Entry 7P1P (X-ray diffraction, 3.03 A resolution); this record covers chains A and B of the 4 polymer chains in the assembly.

# Chain A (and B)
Molecule: Acetylcholinesterase
Source organism: Homo sapiens
Notes: EC 3.1.1.7; chain B of this document is another copy of the same molecule, construct and numbering; everything in this record applies to it too
UniProt: P22303 (ACES_HUMAN); residues 262-543 here correspond to UniProt positions 293-574 (UniProt number = residue number + 31)
Amino-acid sequence (282 residues; row label = number of the first residue in the row):
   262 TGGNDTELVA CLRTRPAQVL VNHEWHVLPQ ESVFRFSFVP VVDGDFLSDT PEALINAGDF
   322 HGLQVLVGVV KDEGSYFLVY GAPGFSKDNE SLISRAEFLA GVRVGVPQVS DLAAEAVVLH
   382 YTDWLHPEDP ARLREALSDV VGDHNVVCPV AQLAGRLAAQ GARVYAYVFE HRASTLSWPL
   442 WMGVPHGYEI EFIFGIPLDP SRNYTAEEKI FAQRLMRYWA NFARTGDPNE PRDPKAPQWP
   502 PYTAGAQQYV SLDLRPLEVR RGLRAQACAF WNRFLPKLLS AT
Swiss-Prot annotation at these positions:
  - active site (Charge relay system): Glu-334, His-447
  - binding site (galanthamine): Tyr-337
  - binding site (huperzine A): Tyr-337
  - binding site (huprine W): Trp-439, His-447
  - glycosylation (N-linked (GlcNAc...) asparagine): Asn-265, Asn-350, Asn-464
Cystine bridges: Cys-409/Cys-529
Covalent attachments: glycan linked to Asn-350
Small-molecule neighbours: 4IX ((2R,3R,4S,5S,6R)-2-[4-[1-[3-[6-[(Z)-hydroxyiminomethyl]-5-oxidanyl-pyridin-2-yl]propyl]-1,2,3-triazol-4-yl]butoxy]-6-(hydroxymethyl)oxane-3,4,5-triol): Trp-286, Leu-289, Gln-291, Glu-292, Phe-297, Tyr-337, Phe-338, Tyr-341, His-447
Reported in the primary citation:
  - binding site for 4IX: Trp-286, Phe-295, Tyr-341

# Interface between chain A and chain B
Pairs across the interface (40; chain A residue first):
  Leu-373(A) with Phe-535(B)
  Glu-376(A) with Phe-535(B); Lys-538(B), salt bridge
  Ala-377(A) with Phe-535(B)
  Leu-380(A) with His-381(B); Ala-530(B); Phe-531(B); Phe-535(B), hydrophobic
  Thr-383(A) with Gln-527(B), hydrogen bond (backbone-side chain)
  Asp-384(A) with Gln-527(B)
  Trp-385(A) with Gln-508(B); Gln-527(B), hydrogen bond (backbone-side chain); Ala-530(B), hydrophobic; Arg-534(B)
  Leu-386(A) with Arg-522(B); Gly-523(B)
  His-387(A) with Arg-522(B)
  Gly-506(A) with Leu-386(B)
  Gln-508(A) with Trp-385(B), hydrogen bond (side chain-backbone); Leu-386(B)
  Arg-522(A) with Leu-386(B); His-387(B)
  Gly-523(A) with Leu-386(B)
  Ala-526(A) with Trp-385(B); Leu-386(B), hydrophobic
  Gln-527(A) with Thr-383(B), hydrogen bond (side chain-backbone); Asp-384(B); Trp-385(B), hydrogen bond (side chain-backbone)
  Ala-530(A) with Leu-380(B); Trp-385(B)
  Phe-531(A) with Leu-380(B)
  Arg-534(A) with Trp-385(B)
  Phe-535(A) with Leu-373(B), hydrophobic; Ala-377(B), hydrophobic; Leu-380(B), hydrophobic
  Lys-538(A) with Glu-376(B), salt bridge
  Leu-539(A) with Leu-373(B), hydrophobic
  Ala-542(A) with Leu-373(B), hydrophobic; Thr-543(B)
  Thr-543(A) with Thr-543(B)
Interface residues without a listed pair, chain A (24 interface residues in all): His-381
Interface residues without a listed pair, chain B (23 interface residues in all): Ala-526, Leu-539, Ala-542

# In short
The interface between chain A and chain B involves 24 residues on one side and 23 on the other; the contacts
include 5 hydrogen bonds and 2 salt bridges. Polar contacts include Glu-376(A)/Lys-538(B),
Thr-383(A)/Gln-527(B) and Trp-385(A)/Gln-527(B). Bound to chain A: compound 4IX. From the paper: a binding
site for 4IX at Trp-286(A), Phe-295(A) and Tyr-341(A).
Chain A and chain B are both Acetylcholinesterase (Homo sapiens); the structure, Crystal structure of human
acetylcholinesterase in complex with
(E)-3-hydroxy-6-(3-(4-(4-(((2R,3R,4S,5S,6R)-3,4,5-trihydroxy-6-(hydroxymethyl)tetrahydro-2H-pyran-2-yl)oxy)butyl)-1H-1,2,3-triazol-1-yl)propyl)picolinaldehyde
oxime, was determined by X-ray diffraction together with 7P1N from the same study.
